PDB entry 9EJS | X-ray diffraction, 2.26 A resolution | chain A

== Chain A ==
Name: Tyrosine-protein kinase BTK
Organism: Mus musculus
Notes: EC 2.7.10.2
UniProtKB: P35991 (BTK_MOUSE); numbering as in UniProt (aligned over 396-659)
Sequence (271 residues; each row starts with the number of its first residue):
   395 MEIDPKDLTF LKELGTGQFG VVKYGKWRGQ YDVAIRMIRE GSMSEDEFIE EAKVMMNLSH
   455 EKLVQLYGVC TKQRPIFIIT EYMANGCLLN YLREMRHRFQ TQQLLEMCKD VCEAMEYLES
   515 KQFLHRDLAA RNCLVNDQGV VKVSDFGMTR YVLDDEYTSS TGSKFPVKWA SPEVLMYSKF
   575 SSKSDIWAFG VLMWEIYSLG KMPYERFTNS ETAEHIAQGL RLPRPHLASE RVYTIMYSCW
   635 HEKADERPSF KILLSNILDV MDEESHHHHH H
Unresolved in the structure: 660-665
Sequence notes: initiating methionine (395); engineered mutation Arg430 (Lys in P35991), Met542 (Leu in P35991), Thr543 (Ser in P35991), Thr555 (Val in P35991), Lys562 (Arg in P35991), Ala564 (Ser in P35991), Ser565 (Pro in P35991), Pro617 (Tyr in P35991); expression tag (660-665)
Swiss-Prot annotation at these positions:
  - motif: Trp581 to Trp588 (CAV1-binding)
  - active site: Asp521 (Proton acceptor)
  - binding site (ATP): Leu408 to Val416
  - modified residue: Tyr551 (Phosphotyrosine), Ser604 (Phosphoserine), Ser623 (Phosphoserine), Ser659 (Phosphoserine)
Small-molecule neighbours: A1BI0 (4-{4-amino-1-[(3R)-1-(cyclopropanecarbonyl)piperidin-3-yl]-1H-pyrazolo[3,4-d]pyrimidin-3-yl}-N-(4-cyclopropylpyridin-2-yl)benzamide): Leu408, Gly409, Thr410, Gly411, Val416, Ala428, Arg430, Phe442, Ala446, Met449, Val458, Leu460, Ile472, Thr474, Glu475, Tyr476, Met477, Gly480, Cys481, Asn484, Leu528, Ser538, Asp539, Phe540, Met542

== Overview ==
Bound to chain A: compound A1BI0. UniProt lists active-site residue Asp521 and 9 ATP-binding residues.
Chain A is Tyrosine-protein kinase BTK (Mus musculus); the structure, Bruton's tyrosine kinase with mutations
in the activation loop in complex with compound PTI52, was determined by X-ray diffraction together with 9EJJ,
9EJR, 9EJX, 9ME2 and 9ME3 from the same study.
